PDB entry 1MKK | X-ray diffraction, 1.32 A resolution | chains A and B

[Chain A (and B)]
Molecule: Vascular Endothelial Growth Factor A
From: Homo sapiens
Notes: fragment: Residues 40-134, sequence database; chain B of this document is another copy of the same molecule, construct and numbering; everything in this record applies to it too
Reference sequence: P15692 (VEGFA_HUMAN); residues 14-108 here correspond to UniProt positions 40-134 (UniProt number = residue number + 26)
Sequence (96 residues; each row starts with the number of its first residue):
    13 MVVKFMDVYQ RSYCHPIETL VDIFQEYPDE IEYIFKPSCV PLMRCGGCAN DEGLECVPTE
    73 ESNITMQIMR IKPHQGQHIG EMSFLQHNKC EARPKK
Not modelled in the structure: 13, 107-108 (chain B: 107-108)
Construct notes: cloning artifact (13); engineered mutation Ala-61 (Cys87 in P15692), Ala-104 (Cys130 in P15692)
Disulfides: Cys-26/Cys-68, Cys-57/Cys-102

[Interface between chain A and chain B]
Residue-residue contacts - 58 pairs, chain A then chain B:
  Val-14(A) / Thr-77(B)
  Val-14(A) / Gln-79(B)
  Val-14(A) / Glu-93(B)
  Val-15(A) / Ile-76(B)  hydrophobic
  Val-15(A) / Thr-77(B)  hydrogen bond (backbone-backbone)
  Val-15(A) / Met-78(B)
  Val-15(A) / Gln-79(B)  hydrogen bond (backbone-backbone)
  Lys-16(A) / Gln-79(B)
  Phe-17(A) / Lys-48(B)
  Phe-17(A) / Gln-79(B)  hydrogen bond (backbone-side chain)
  Phe-17(A) / Met-81(B)  hydrophobic
  Val-20(A) / Pro-49(B)
  Val-20(A) / Met-78(B)  hydrophobic
  Val-20(A) / Gln-79(B)
  Val-20(A) / Ile-80(B)  hydrophobic
  Tyr-21(A) / Lys-48(B)
  Arg-23(A) / Pro-53(B)
  Ser-24(A) / Pro-49(B)
  Ser-24(A) / Cys-51(B)  hydrogen bond (side chain-backbone)
  Ser-24(A) / Val-52(B)
  Ser-24(A) / Pro-53(B)
  His-27(A) / Glu-30(B)  salt bridge
  Ile-29(A) / Glu-30(B)
  Ile-29(A) / Leu-32(B)  hydrophobic
  Glu-30(A) / His-27(B)  salt bridge
  Glu-30(A) / Ile-29(B)
  Glu-30(A) / Glu-30(B)
  Leu-32(A) / Ile-29(B)  hydrophobic
  Leu-32(A) / Gly-58(B)
  Leu-32(A) / Gly-59(B)
  Lys-48(A) / Phe-17(B)
  Pro-49(A) / Val-20(B)  hydrophobic
  Pro-49(A) / Ser-24(B)
  Ser-50(A) / Cys-60(B)
  Ser-50(A) / Ala-61(B)
  Cys-51(A) / Ser-24(B)  hydrogen bond (backbone-side chain)
  Cys-51(A) / Cys-60(B)  disulfide
  Val-52(A) / Ser-24(B)
  Pro-53(A) / Ser-24(B)
  Gly-58(A) / Leu-32(B)
  Gly-59(A) / Leu-32(B)
  Cys-60(A) / Ser-50(B)
  Cys-60(A) / Cys-51(B)  disulfide
  Ala-61(A) / Ser-50(B)
  Ile-76(A) / Val-15(B)  hydrophobic
  Thr-77(A) / Met-13(B)
  Thr-77(A) / Val-14(B)
  Thr-77(A) / Val-15(B)  hydrogen bond (backbone-backbone)
  Met-78(A) / Val-15(B)
  Met-78(A) / Val-20(B)  hydrophobic
  Gln-79(A) / Val-14(B)
  Gln-79(A) / Val-15(B)  hydrogen bond (backbone-backbone)
  Gln-79(A) / Lys-16(B)
  Gln-79(A) / Phe-17(B)  hydrogen bond (side chain-backbone)
  Gln-79(A) / Val-20(B)
  Ile-80(A) / Val-20(B)  hydrophobic
  Met-81(A) / Phe-17(B)
  Glu-93(A) / Val-14(B)
Also at the interface, not in a pair above, chain A (31 interface residues in all): Asp-34, Ile-91
Also at the interface, not in a pair above, chain B (31 interface residues in all): Tyr-21, Arg-23, Ile-91
Cross-chain cystine bridges: Cys-51(A)/Cys-60(B), Cys-60(A)/Cys-51(B)

[In short]
Chain A and chain B each contribute 31 residues to their interface, with 2 disulfide bonds, 8 hydrogen bonds
and 2 salt bridges. Polar pairs include His-27(A)/Glu-30(B), Phe-17(A)/Gln-79(B) and Ser-24(A)/Cys-51(B).
Both chains are Vascular Endothelial Growth Factor A (Homo sapiens). Entry 1MKK (Disulfide deficient mutant of
vascular endothelial growth factor A (C61A and C104A)) was determined by X-ray diffraction (same publication
as 1MJV and 1MKG).
